2WVM - chains A and B; structure by X-ray diffraction, 2.98 A resolution.

== Chain A (and B) ==
Name: Mannosyl-3-phosphoglycerate synthase
Source organism: Thermus thermophilus
Notes: EC 2.4.1.217; chain B of this document is another copy of the same molecule, construct and numbering; everything in this record applies to it too
Reference sequence: Q72K30 (Q72K30_THET2); residues 1-391 here = UniProt positions 1-391
Sequence (391 residues; numbered 1 to 391; the number before each row is that of its first residue):
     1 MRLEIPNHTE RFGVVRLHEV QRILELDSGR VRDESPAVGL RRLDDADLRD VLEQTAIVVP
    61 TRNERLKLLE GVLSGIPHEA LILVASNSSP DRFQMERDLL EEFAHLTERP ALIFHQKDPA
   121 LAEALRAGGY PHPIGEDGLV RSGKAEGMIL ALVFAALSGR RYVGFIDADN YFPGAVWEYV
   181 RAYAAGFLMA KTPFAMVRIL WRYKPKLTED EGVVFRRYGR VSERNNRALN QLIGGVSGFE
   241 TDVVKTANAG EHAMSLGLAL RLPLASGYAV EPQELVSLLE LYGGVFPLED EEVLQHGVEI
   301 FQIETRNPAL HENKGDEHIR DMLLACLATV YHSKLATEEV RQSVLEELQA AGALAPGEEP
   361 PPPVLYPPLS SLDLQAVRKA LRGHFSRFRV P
Not modelled in the structure: 203-212, 352-357 (chain B: 203-215, 352-357)
Differences from the reference sequence: engineered mutation A309 (His in Q72K30)
Bound ions: Zn2+ site 1: H8, E19 (shared with H105(B) of chain B); Mg2+: D169 (together with guanosine-5'-diphosphate-alpha-D-mannose); Zn2+ site 2: E292, H296 (shared with E292(B), H296(B) of chain B)
Ligand contacts: guanosine-5'-diphosphate-alpha-D-mannose (GDD): P60, T61, R62, E64, A85, S86, N87, Q116, S142, G143, K144, G147, D167, A168, D169, Y218, N248, A249, G250, E251, Y268, E271, M322
From the paper describing this entry:
  - mutagenesis - H309A: decreased catalytic activity
  - mutagenesis - H309A: abolished binding to Zn2+
  - mutagenesis - E251A (Tm 82 degC), H309A: unchanged stability
  - catalytic residues: D167 (proposed by the authors, not directly observed)
  - mutagenesis - E251A: abolished catalytic activity

== Interface between chain A and chain B ==
Residue-residue contacts - 86 pairs, chain A then chain B:
  R2(A) - H78(B)
  R2(A) - L106(B)
  R2(A) - T107(B)  hydrogen bond (side chain-backbone)
  R2(A) - E108(B)  salt bridge
  R22(A) - E70(B)  salt bridge
  L24(A) - S74(B)
  L24(A) - F103(B)
  E25(A) - S74(B)
  E25(A) - H78(B)  salt bridge
  E25(A) - T107(B)
  E25(A) - R109(B)  salt bridge
  L26(A) - S74(B)  hydrogen bond (backbone-backbone)
  L26(A) - G75(B)
  L26(A) - P173(B)
  L26(A) - G174(B)
  D27(A) - R49(B)  salt bridge
  D27(A) - P77(B)
  D27(A) - H78(B)  hydrogen bond (backbone-backbone)
  D27(A) - W177(B)  hydrogen bond
  D27(A) - R181(B)  salt bridge
  S28(A) - H78(B)
  G29(A) - R49(B)
  G29(A) - H78(B)
  G29(A) - E79(B)
  R30(A) - A46(B)
  R30(A) - R49(B)
  R30(A) - D50(B)  salt bridge
  R30(A) - E53(B)  salt bridge
  R30(A) - E79(B)
  R32(A) - E53(B)  salt bridge
  S35(A) - E108(B)
  L40(A) - L106(B)  hydrophobic
  R42(A) - H78(B)  hydrogen bond
  D45(A) - D45(B)
  D45(A) - R49(B)  salt bridge
  A46(A) - R30(B)
  R49(A) - D27(B)  salt bridge
  R49(A) - G29(B)
  R49(A) - R30(B)
  R49(A) - D45(B)  salt bridge
  R49(A) - R49(B)
  D50(A) - R30(B)  salt bridge
  E53(A) - R30(B)  salt bridge
  E70(A) - R22(B)  salt bridge
  E70(A) - R306(B)  salt bridge
  S74(A) - L24(B)
  S74(A) - E25(B)
  S74(A) - L26(B)  hydrogen bond (backbone-backbone)
  S74(A) - R306(B)  hydrogen bond
  G75(A) - L26(B)
  P77(A) - D27(B)
  H78(A) - R2(B)
  H78(A) - E25(B)  salt bridge
  H78(A) - D27(B)  hydrogen bond (backbone-backbone)
  H78(A) - S28(B)
  H78(A) - G29(B)
  H78(A) - R42(B)
  E79(A) - G29(B)
  E79(A) - R30(B)
  F103(A) - L24(B)
  L106(A) - R2(B)
  L106(A) - L40(B)
  T107(A) - R2(B)  hydrogen bond (backbone-side chain)
  T107(A) - E25(B)
  E108(A) - R2(B)  salt bridge
  E108(A) - S35(B)  hydrogen bond
  R109(A) - E25(B)  salt bridge
  Y171(A) - P308(B)
  F172(A) - F172(B)  hydrophobic
  F172(A) - N307(B)
  F172(A) - P308(B)
  P173(A) - L26(B)
  P173(A) - R306(B)
  P173(A) - N307(B)
  G174(A) - L26(B)
  G174(A) - N307(B)  hydrogen bond (backbone-side chain)
  W177(A) - D27(B)  hydrogen bond
  R181(A) - D27(B)  salt bridge
  R306(A) - E70(B)  salt bridge
  R306(A) - S74(B)  hydrogen bond
  R306(A) - P173(B)
  N307(A) - F172(B)
  N307(A) - P173(B)
  N307(A) - G174(B)  hydrogen bond (side chain-backbone)
  P308(A) - Y171(B)
  P308(A) - F172(B)
Other interface residues (no listed pair), chain A (42 interface residues in all): E34, A37, G71, L310
Other interface residues (no listed pair), chain B (42 interface residues in all): R32, A37, G71, I76, L310

== Summary ==
Chain A and chain B each contribute 42 residues to their interface, with 14 hydrogen bonds and 21 salt
bridges. Polar contacts include R2(A)-E108(B), R22(A)-E70(B) and E25(A)-H78(B). Chain A binds
guanosine-5'-diphosphate-alpha-D-mannose. H8(A) and E19(A) form the Zn2+ site 1. From the paper: the catalytic
residue D167(A); H309A of chain A reduces catalytic activity.
Both chains are Mannosyl-3-phosphoglycerate synthase (Thermus thermophilus). Entry 2WVM (H309A mutant of
Mannosyl-3-phosphoglycerate synthase from Thermus thermophilus HB27 in complex with GDP-alpha-D-Mannose and
Mg(II)) was determined by X-ray diffraction (same publication as 2WVK).
